Entry 6HED (electron microscopy, 6.95 A resolution (low resolution: residue-level contacts below are approximate; hydrogen-bond / salt-bridge calls are withheld)); this record covers chains I and J of the 34 polymer chains in the assembly.

== Chain I (and J) ==
Name: Proteasome-activating nucleotidase
From: Archaeoglobus fulgidus DSM 4304
Notes: chain J of this document is another copy of the same molecule, construct and numbering; everything in this record applies to it too
UniProt: O28303 (PAN_ARCFU); residue numbers follow UniProt; this construct covers 9-398
Sequence (390 residues; numbered 9 to 398; the number before each row is that of its first residue):
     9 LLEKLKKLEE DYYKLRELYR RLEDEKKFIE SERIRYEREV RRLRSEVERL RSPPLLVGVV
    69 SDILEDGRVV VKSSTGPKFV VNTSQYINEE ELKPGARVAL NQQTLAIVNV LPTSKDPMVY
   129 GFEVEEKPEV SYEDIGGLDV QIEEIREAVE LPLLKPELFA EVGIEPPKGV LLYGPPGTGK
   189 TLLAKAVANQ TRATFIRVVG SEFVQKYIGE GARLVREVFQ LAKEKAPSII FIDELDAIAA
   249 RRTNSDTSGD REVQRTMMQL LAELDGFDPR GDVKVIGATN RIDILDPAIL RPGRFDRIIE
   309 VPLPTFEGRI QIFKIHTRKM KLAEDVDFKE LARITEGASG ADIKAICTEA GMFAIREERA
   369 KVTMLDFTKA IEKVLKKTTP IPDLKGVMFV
Swiss-Prot annotation at these positions:
  - region: M396 to V398 (Docks into pockets in the proteasome alpha-ring to cause gate opening)
  - binding site (ATP): G185 to L190, H324
Ion coordination: Mg2+: T189 (together with ADP)
Ligand contacts:
  - ADP (adenosine-5'-diphosphate): I143, G144, L146, P184, G185, T186, G187, K188, T189, L190, I320, H324, G348, A349, K352
  - ATP (adenosine-5'-triphosphate): D273, A296, R299, R302

== Interface between chain I and chain J ==
Contacting residue pairs (82):
  R59(I) - R76(J)
  P61(I) - R76(J)
  P61(I) - T112(J)
  P62(I) - L113(J)
  L63(I) - R76(J)
  L63(I) - F87(J)
  L63(I) - V88(J)
  L63(I) - L113(J)
  L64(I) - K86(J)
  L64(I) - F87(J)
  V65(I) - K86(J)
  V65(I) - F87(J)
  V65(I) - V88(J)
  S82(I) - P85(J)
  S82(I) - K86(J)
  R105(I) - K86(J)
  Q110(I) - F87(J)
  Q110(I) - L113(J)
  L119(I) - L72(J)
  L119(I) - V88(J)
  P120(I) - L72(J)
  S122(I) - D70(J)
  S122(I) - I71(J)
  S122(I) - L72(J)
  K123(I) - D70(J)
  D124(I) - D70(J)
  D124(I) - K86(J)
  P125(I) - D70(J)
  E133(I) - R278(J)
  E134(I) - R278(J)
  K135(I) - R278(J)
  S209(I) - Q267(J)
  E210(I) - G217(J)
  E210(I) - A220(J)
  E210(I) - R221(J)
  E210(I) - R224(J)
  E210(I) - Q267(J)
  V212(I) - I216(J)
  V212(I) - G217(J)
  Q213(I) - E218(J)
  Q213(I) - R221(J)
  K214(I) - Y215(J)
  Y215(I) - E218(J)
  E242(I) - M266(J)
  D244(I) - R259(J)
  S253(I) - S256(J)
  D254(I) - S256(J)
  S256(I) - Y215(J)
  E260(I) - Y215(J)
  R289(I) - T251(J)
  R289(I) - N252(J)
  R289(I) - D254(J)
  R289(I) - R259(J)
  I292(I) - R259(J)
  K327(I) - G171(J)
  M328(I) - V170(J)
  M328(I) - G171(J)
  M328(I) - I172(J)
  K329(I) - A168(J)
  K329(I) - E169(J)
  K329(I) - V170(J)
  A349(I) - R299(J)
  D350(I) - R299(J)
  K352(I) - E173(J)
  K352(I) - G301(J)
  A353(I) - P300(J)
  T356(I) - I172(J)
  T356(I) - E173(J)
  E357(I) - D304(J)
  G359(I) - V170(J)
  G359(I) - I172(J)
  M360(I) - I172(J)
  R364(I) - E155(J)
  A368(I) - E169(J)
  A368(I) - V170(J)
  V382(I) - P300(J)
  K385(I) - P295(J)
  K385(I) - L298(J)
  K385(I) - P300(J)
  K385(I) - D304(J)
  T386(I) - P295(J)
  T386(I) - R299(J)
Also at the interface, not in a pair above, chain I (62 interface residues in all): S60, T83, A107, P184, G185, K193, E218, L222, A245, V261, I363, V370, P388, P390
Also at the interface, not in a pair above, chain J (53 interface residues in all): S69, E73, D74, L166, K176, Q213, K214, R249, E260, R263, E271, G274, D276, R302, R305

== Summary ==
62 residues of chain I face 53 of chain J across their interface. Ligands of chain I: ATP and ADP. Curated
annotation (UniProt) lists 7 ATP-binding residues on chain I.
Both chains are Proteasome-activating nucleotidase (Archaeoglobus fulgidus DSM 4304). Entry 6HED
(PAN-proteasome in state 5) was determined by electron microscopy (same publication as 6HE5, 6HE7, 6HE8, 6HE9,
6HEA and 6HEC).
